PDB entry 7DYM | X-ray diffraction, 3.10 A resolution | chains A and B

Chain A:
Name: Tox-REase-5 domain-containing protein
From: Pseudomonas aeruginosa (strain ATCC 15692 / DSM 22644 / CIP 104116 / JCM 14847 / LMG 12228 / 1C / PRS 101 / PAO1)
Reference sequence: Q9HXA6 (Q9HXA6_PSEAE); numbering as in UniProt; present here: 1-22, 43-261
Chain sequence (241 residues; row label = number of the first residue in the row; note: 20 numbers in that range are skipped by the numbering (no residue carries them; nothing is unmodelled there)):
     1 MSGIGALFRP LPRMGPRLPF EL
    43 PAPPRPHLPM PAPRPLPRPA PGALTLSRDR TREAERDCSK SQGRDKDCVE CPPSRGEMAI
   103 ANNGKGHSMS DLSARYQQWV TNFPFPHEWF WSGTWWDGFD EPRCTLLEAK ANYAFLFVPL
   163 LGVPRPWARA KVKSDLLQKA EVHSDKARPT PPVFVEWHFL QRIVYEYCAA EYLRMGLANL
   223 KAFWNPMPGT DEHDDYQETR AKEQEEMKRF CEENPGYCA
Unresolved in the structure: 1-10, 43-91, 105-112, 259-261
Disulfide bonds: Cys93-Cys146

Chain B:
Name: Imm52 domain-containing protein
From: Pseudomonas aeruginosa (strain ATCC 15692 / DSM 22644 / CIP 104116 / JCM 14847 / LMG 12228 / 1C / PRS 101 / PAO1)
Reference sequence: Q9HXA5 (Q9HXA5_PSEAE); residue numbers follow UniProt; this construct covers 1-239
Chain sequence (239 residues; numbered 1 to 239; the number before each row is that of its first residue):
     1 MTDAKAFRRY IFELYFDPAR LLELDDDQHL QRIERFLDAL APLHPVLENW YLCGDSLRDA
    61 LSHNVTEHRQ DLAKALSRDR RTRAVELVLW NGEEDPLKGG LSLDYEASGR AVSSRLQLED
   121 AGSLLQVFDA PASSFVAIFL AVLEIWPETT WGMLAPHAYF VHQRTFPDRR SIGWIGFCPH
   181 PLRATDFPAA TELVDIPGRG TLLLNGREPM DETRREHFER VGEADIKLME LGYLPPLRG
Unresolved in the structure: 1

Chain A / chain B interface:
Residue-residue contacts (37):
  Leu163(A) with Lys5(B); Phe7(B), hydrophobic; Arg9(B); Pro96(B), hydrophobic
  Gly164(A) with Arg9(B)
  Val165(A) with Arg9(B); Asp120(B)
  Pro166(A) with Glu119(B)
  Arg167(A) with Glu94(B), salt bridge
  Pro168(A) with Trp90(B); Glu93(B); Glu94(B); Gly100(B); Ser102(B)
  Trp169(A) with Gly54(B); Asp55(B); Ser56(B); Leu57(B); Ala60(B), hydrophobic; Trp90(B)
  Arg171(A) with Ser102(B); Gln117(B); Glu119(B), salt bridge
  Ala172(A) with Cys53(B), hydrophobic
  Lys175(A) with Asp104(B); Glu106(B), salt bridge; Arg115(B)
  Gln180(A) with Glu86(B)
  Tyr209(A) with Arg9(B); Glu119(B), hydrogen bond
  Ala212(A) with His157(B)
  Glu213(A) with Arg9(B), salt bridge; His157(B), salt bridge
  Arg216(A) with Ile11(B); Glu13(B), salt bridge; Phe160(B); Val161(B)
Other interface residues (no listed pair), chain A (19 interface residues in all): Val160, Leu215, Met217, Gly218
Other interface residues (no listed pair), chain B (34 interface residues in all): Val88, Asp95, Leu97, Leu101, His162, Leu237, Arg238

Summary:
The interface between chain A and chain B involves 19 residues on one side and 34 on the other, with 1
hydrogen bond and 6 salt bridges. Polar pairs include Arg167(A)-Glu94(B), Arg171(A)-Glu119(B) and
Lys175(A)-Glu106(B).
Here chain A is Tox-REase-5 domain-containing protein and chain B is Imm52 domain-containing protein, both
from Pseudomonas aeruginosa (strain ATCC 15692 / DSM 22644 / CIP 104116 / JCM 14847 / LMG 12228 / 1C / PRS 101
/ PAO1). Entry 7DYM (Pseudomonas aeruginosa TseT-TsiT complex) was determined by X-ray diffraction.
